6KH0 - chains B and F of the 6 polymer chains in the assembly; structure by X-ray diffraction, 2.00 A resolution.

== Chain B (and F) ==
Name: Ferritin
From: Penaeus japonicus
Notes: EC 1.16.3.1; chain F of this document is another copy of the same molecule, construct and numbering; everything in this record applies to it too
UniProt: T2B7E1 (T2B7E1_PENJP); the construct has insertions or renumbered stretches relative to UniProt, so the offset changes along the chain: 2-56 = UniProt 2-56; 58-158 = UniProt 57-157; 160-172 = UniProt 158-170
Sequence (170 residues; numbered 2 to 172; 1 number in that range is skipped by the numbering (no residue carries it; nothing is unmodelled there); the number before each row is that of its first residue):
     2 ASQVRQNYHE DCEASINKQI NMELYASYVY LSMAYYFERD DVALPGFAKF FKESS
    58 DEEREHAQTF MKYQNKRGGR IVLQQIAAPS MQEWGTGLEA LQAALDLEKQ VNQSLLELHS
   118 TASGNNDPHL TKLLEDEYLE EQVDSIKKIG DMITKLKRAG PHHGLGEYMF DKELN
Sequence notes: insertion (159); engineered mutation His-160 (Thr158 in T2B7E1)
Ion coordination: Fe ion: Glu-24, Glu-60, His-63

== Interface between chain B and chain F ==
Contacting residue pairs - 27 pairs, chain B then chain F:
  Gln-4(B) / Leu-102(F)
  Gln-4(B) / Lys-106(F)  hydrogen bond (backbone-side chain)
  Gln-4(B) / Gly-147(F)  hydrogen bond (side chain-backbone)
  Gln-4(B) / Ile-150(F)
  Gln-4(B) / Thr-151(F)  hydrogen bond
  Val-5(B) / Ile-143(F)  hydrophobic
  Arg-6(B) / Lys-106(F)  hydrogen bond (backbone-side chain)
  Gln-7(B) / Lys-106(F)  hydrogen bond (side chain-backbone)
  Gln-7(B) / Asn-109(F)  hydrogen bond
  Gln-7(B) / Gln-110(F)
  Gln-7(B) / Ile-143(F)
  Asn-8(B) / Leu-113(F)
  Asn-72(B) / Lys-144(F)
  Lys-73(B) / Val-140(F)
  Lys-73(B) / Asp-141(F)  salt bridge
  Lys-73(B) / Lys-144(F)
  Pro-125(B) / Leu-113(F)  hydrophobic
  Pro-125(B) / His-116(F)
  Pro-125(B) / Glu-132(F)
  Pro-125(B) / Leu-136(F)  hydrophobic
  His-126(B) / Leu-136(F)
  His-126(B) / Glu-137(F)  salt bridge
  His-126(B) / Val-140(F)
  Lys-129(B) / Glu-132(F)
  Lys-129(B) / Asp-133(F)  salt bridge
  Lys-129(B) / Glu-137(F)
  Asp-133(B) / Asp-133(F)
Also at the interface, not in a pair above, chain B (12 interface residues in all): Arg-74

== Summary ==
12 residues of chain B and 17 residues of chain F are in contact, with 6 hydrogen bonds and 3 salt bridges.
Polar contacts include Lys-73(B)/Asp-141(F), His-126(B)/Glu-137(F) and Lys-129(B)/Asp-133(F). The Fe ion site
is built by Glu-24(B), Glu-60(B) and His-63(B).
Both chains are Ferritin (Penaeus japonicus). Entry 6KH0 (Design and crystal structure of protein MOFs with
ferritin nanocages as linkers and nickel clusters as ...) was determined by X-ray diffraction (same
publication as 6KH1, 6KH3, 6KH4 and 6KH5).
